9NW3 - chains KA and LA of the 130 polymer chains in the assembly; structure by electron microscopy, 3.70 A resolution.

# Chain KA (and LA)
Molecule: Tubulin alpha chain
From: Tetrahymena thermophila CU428
Notes: EC 3.6.5.-; chain LA of this document is another copy of the same molecule, construct and numbering; everything in this record applies to it too
Reference sequence: P41351 (TBA_TETTH); numbering as in UniProt (aligned over 1-449)
Sequence (449 residues; numbered 1 to 449; the number before each row is that of its first residue):
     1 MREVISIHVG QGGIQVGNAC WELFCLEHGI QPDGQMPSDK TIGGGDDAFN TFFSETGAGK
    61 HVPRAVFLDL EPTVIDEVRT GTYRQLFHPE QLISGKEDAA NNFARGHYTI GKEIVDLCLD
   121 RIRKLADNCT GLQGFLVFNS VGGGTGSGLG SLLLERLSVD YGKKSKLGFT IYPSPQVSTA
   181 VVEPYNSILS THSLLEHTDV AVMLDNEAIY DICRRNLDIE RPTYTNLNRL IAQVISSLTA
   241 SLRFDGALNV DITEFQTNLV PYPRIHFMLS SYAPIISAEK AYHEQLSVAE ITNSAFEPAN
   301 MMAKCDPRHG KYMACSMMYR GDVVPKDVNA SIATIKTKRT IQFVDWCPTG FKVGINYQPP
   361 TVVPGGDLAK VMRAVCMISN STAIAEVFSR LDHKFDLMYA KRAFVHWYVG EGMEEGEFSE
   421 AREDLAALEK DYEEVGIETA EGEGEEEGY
Not modelled in the structure: 38-46, 440-449
Small-molecule neighbours: GTP (guanosine-5'-triphosphate): Gly10, Gln11, Gly12, Gln15, Asp98, Ala99, Ala100, Asn101, Ser140, Gly142, Gly143, Gly144, Thr145, Gly146, Ile171, Thr179, Asn206, Tyr224, Leu227, Asn228
From the paper describing this entry:
  - specificity-determining residues: Gln342, Glu433 (proposed by the authors, not directly observed)

# Chain KA / chain LA interface
Pairs across the interface (43; chain KA residue first):
  Ser54(KA) - Gln285(LA)
  Thr56(KA) - Gln285(LA)
  Thr56(KA) - Arg373(LA)  hydrogen bond
  Lys60(KA) - Tyr282(LA)  hydrogen bond (side chain-backbone)
  Lys60(KA) - His283(LA)
  Lys60(KA) - Glu284(LA)  hydrogen bond (side chain-backbone)
  Lys60(KA) - Gln285(LA)
  Val62(KA) - Gln285(LA)  hydrogen bond (backbone-side chain)
  Arg79(KA) - Lys280(LA)  hydrogen bond (backbone-side chain)
  Arg79(KA) - His283(LA)
  Thr80(KA) - Lys280(LA)
  Arg84(KA) - Ala278(LA)
  Arg84(KA) - Glu279(LA)  hydrogen bond (side chain-backbone)
  Arg84(KA) - His283(LA)  hydrogen bond (backbone-side chain)
  Gln85(KA) - Tyr282(LA)  hydrogen bond (side chain-backbone)
  Gln85(KA) - His283(LA)  hydrogen bond (backbone-side chain)
  Gln85(KA) - Glu284(LA)  hydrogen bond (backbone-backbone)
  Leu86(KA) - His283(LA)  hydrogen bond (backbone-backbone)
  Leu86(KA) - Glu284(LA)
  Phe87(KA) - His283(LA)  hydrogen bond (backbone-backbone)
  Phe87(KA) - Glu284(LA)  hydrogen bond (backbone-backbone)
  His88(KA) - His283(LA)  hydrogen bond (backbone-backbone)
  His88(KA) - Glu284(LA)  salt bridge
  His88(KA) - Gln285(LA)
  His88(KA) - Leu286(LA)  hydrogen bond (side chain-backbone)
  His88(KA) - Ser287(LA)
  His88(KA) - Glu290(LA)  salt bridge
  Pro89(KA) - Ile276(LA)  hydrophobic
  Pro89(KA) - Lys280(LA)
  Pro89(KA) - Ala281(LA)
  Pro89(KA) - Glu284(LA)
  Pro89(KA) - Leu286(LA)  hydrophobic
  Glu90(KA) - Glu284(LA)  hydrogen bond (backbone-side chain)
  Glu90(KA) - Glu290(LA)
  Glu90(KA) - Ser294(LA)  hydrogen bond
  Arg121(KA) - Glu290(LA)
  Arg123(KA) - Thr334(LA)
  Arg123(KA) - Lys338(LA)
  Lys124(KA) - Ala289(LA)
  Lys124(KA) - Glu290(LA)
  Lys124(KA) - Asn293(LA)  hydrogen bond
  Asp127(KA) - Thr334(LA)  hydrogen bond
  Asp127(KA) - Lys338(LA)  salt bridge
Other interface residues (no listed pair), chain KA (23 interface residues in all): His61, Ile75, Val78, Gly81, Tyr83, Gln91
Other interface residues (no listed pair), chain LA (19 interface residues in all): Ile335

# Summary
23 residues of chain KA and 19 residues of chain LA are in contact, with 19 hydrogen bonds and 3 salt bridges.
Polar contacts include His88(KA)-Glu284(LA), His88(KA)-Glu290(LA) and Asp127(KA)-Lys338(LA). Chain KA binds
GTP. From the paper: specificity determinants Gln342(KA) and Glu433(KA).
Chain KA and chain LA are both Tubulin alpha chain (Tetrahymena thermophila CU428); the structure, Ciliary tip
central pair, was determined by electron microscopy together with 9OT2 and 9NTM from the same study.
